Entry 4ASN (X-ray diffraction, 3.50 A resolution); this record covers chains A and B.

[Chain A (and B)]
Name: TUBR
Source organism: Bacillus megaterium
Notes: chain B of this document is another copy of the same molecule, construct and numbering; everything in this record applies to it too
Reference sequence: Q848W2 (Q848W2_BACMQ); residue numbers follow UniProt; this construct covers 1-101
Sequence (101 residues; each row starts with the number of its first residue):
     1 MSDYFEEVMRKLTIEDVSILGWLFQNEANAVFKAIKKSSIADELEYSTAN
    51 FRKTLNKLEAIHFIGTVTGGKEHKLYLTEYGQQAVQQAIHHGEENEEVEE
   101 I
Not modelled in the structure: 1, 92-101
Modified positions: Mse1 (selenomethionine); Mse9 (selenomethionine; parent Met)

[Chain A / chain B interface]
Pairs across the interface (20):
  S2(A) - S2(B)
  D3(A) - Y80(B)  hydrogen bond
  Y4(A) - Y4(B)  hydrophobic
  Y4(A) - F5(B)  hydrophobic
  Y4(A) - V8(B)
  Y4(A) - I61(B)  hydrogen bond (side chain-backbone)
  Y4(A) - F63(B)
  Y4(A) - Y80(B)  hydrophobic
  F5(A) - Y4(B)  hydrophobic
  E7(A) - H62(B)
  E7(A) - Y80(B)
  V8(A) - Y4(B)
  A60(A) - I61(B)
  I61(A) - Y4(B)  hydrogen bond (backbone-side chain)
  I61(A) - A60(B)
  H62(A) - E7(B)  salt bridge
  F63(A) - Y4(B)
  Y80(A) - D3(B)  hydrogen bond
  Y80(A) - Y4(B)  hydrophobic
  Y80(A) - E7(B)
Other interface residues (no listed pair), chain A (14 interface residues in all): K11, K57, E79
Other interface residues (no listed pair), chain B (14 interface residues in all): K11, K57, E79

[Summary]
The chain A/chain B interface involves 14 residues from each chain; the contacts include 4 hydrogen bonds and
1 salt bridge. Polar contacts include H62(A)-E7(B), D3(A)-Y80(B) and Y4(A)-I61(B).
Chain A and chain B are both TUBR (Bacillus megaterium); the structure, TubR from Bacillus megaterium pBM400,
was determined by X-ray diffraction together with 4ASO and 4ASS from the same study.
